3WA2 - chain X; structure by X-ray diffraction, 1.08 A resolution.

# Chain X
Molecule: Phenylethylamine oxidase
Organism: Arthrobacter globiformis
Notes: EC 1.4.3.21
UniProt: P46881 (PAOX_ARTGO); residue numbers follow UniProt; this construct covers 9-629
Amino-acid sequence (621 residues; row label = number of the first residue in the row):
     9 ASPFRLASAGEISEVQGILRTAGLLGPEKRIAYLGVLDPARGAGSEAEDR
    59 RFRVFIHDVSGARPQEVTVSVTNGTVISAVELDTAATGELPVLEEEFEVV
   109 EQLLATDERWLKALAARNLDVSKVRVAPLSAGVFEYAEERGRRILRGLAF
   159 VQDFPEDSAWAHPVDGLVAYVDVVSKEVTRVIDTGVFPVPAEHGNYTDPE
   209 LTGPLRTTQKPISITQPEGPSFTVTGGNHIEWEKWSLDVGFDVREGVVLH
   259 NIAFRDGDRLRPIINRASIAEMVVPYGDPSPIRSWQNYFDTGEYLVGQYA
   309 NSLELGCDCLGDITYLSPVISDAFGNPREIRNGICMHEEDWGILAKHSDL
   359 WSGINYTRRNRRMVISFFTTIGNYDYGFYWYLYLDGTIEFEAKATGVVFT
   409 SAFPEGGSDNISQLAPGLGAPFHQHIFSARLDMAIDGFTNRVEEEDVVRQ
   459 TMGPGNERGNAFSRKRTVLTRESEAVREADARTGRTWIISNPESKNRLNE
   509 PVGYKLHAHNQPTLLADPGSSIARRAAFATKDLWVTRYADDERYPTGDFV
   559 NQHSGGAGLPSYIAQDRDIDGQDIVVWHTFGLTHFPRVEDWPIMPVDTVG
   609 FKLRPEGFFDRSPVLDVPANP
Modified positions: Tyr382 (5-(2-carboxy-2-aminoethyl)-2-hydroxy-1,4-benzoquinone; TPQ)
Curated features (UniProtKB/Swiss-Prot):
  - active site: Asp298 (Proton acceptor), Tyr382 (Schiff-base intermediate with substrate)
  - binding site (substrate): Tyr296 to Tyr307, Ile379 to Tyr384
  - binding site (Cu cation): His431, His433, His592
  - modified residue: Tyr382 (2',4',5'-topaquinone)
  - mutagenesis: Tyr382 (Y382F: Loss of activity)
Cystine bridges: Cys317-Cys343
Metal / ion sites: Cu ion: His431, His433, His592; Na+: Asp440, Met441, Asp581, Ile582
Residues lining bound ligands:
  - oxygen molecule (OXY), molecule 1: Trp118, Leu156, Ala157, Val172, Leu175, Val176
  - oxygen molecule (OXY), molecule 2: Glu397, Glu399, His517, Thr606, Val607, Gly608
  - oxygen molecule (OXY), molecule 3: Arg457, Thr521, Leu522, Ala537, Thr538
  - oxygen molecule (OXY), molecule 4: Glu486, Ala487, Asp488, Arg490

# Overview
Chain X binds 4 copies of oxygen molecule. His431, His433 and His592 form the Cu ion site. Asp440, Met441,
Asp581 and Ile582 form the Na+ site. From UniProt: active-site residues Asp298 and Tyr382, 18
substrate-binding residues, 3 Cu cation-binding residues and one mutagenesis site.
Chain X is Phenylethylamine oxidase (Arthrobacter globiformis); the structure, High resolution crystal
structure of copper amine oxidase from arthrobacter globiformis, was determined by X-ray diffraction,
deposited together with 3WA3.
